PDB entry 3ZYR | X-ray diffraction, 1.65 A resolution | chains A and B

[Chain A (and B)]
Name: Lectin
From: Platypodium elegans
Notes: chain B of this document is another copy of the same molecule, construct and numbering; everything in this record applies to it too
Chain sequence (261 residues; row label = number of the first residue in the row):
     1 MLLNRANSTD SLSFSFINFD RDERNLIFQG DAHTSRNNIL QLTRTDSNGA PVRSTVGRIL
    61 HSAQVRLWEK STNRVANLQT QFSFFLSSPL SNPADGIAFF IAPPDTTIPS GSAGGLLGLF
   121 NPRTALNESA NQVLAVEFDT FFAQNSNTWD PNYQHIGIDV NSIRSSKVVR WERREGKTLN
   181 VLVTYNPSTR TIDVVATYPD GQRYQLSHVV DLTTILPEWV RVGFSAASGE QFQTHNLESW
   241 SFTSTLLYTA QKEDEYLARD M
Unresolved in the structure: 1-7, 248-261 (chain B: 1-7, 249-261)
Bound ions: Mn2+: Glu-137, Asp-139, Asp-150, His-155; Ca2+: Asp-139, Phe-141, Asn-147, Asp-150
Reported in the primary citation:
  - binding site for asparagine: Arg-221
  - binding site for N-acetylglucosamine: Asn-145
  - binding site for alpha-D-mannopyranose: Asp-95, Gly-115, Asn-147, Glu-230
  - post-translational modification sites: Asn-127 (proposed by the authors, not directly observed)

[Interface between chain A and chain B]
Contacting residue pairs (38; chain A residue first):
  Ser-8(A) with Ser-15(B), hydrogen bond; Ile-17(B)
  Thr-9(A) with Ser-15(B), hydrogen bond (backbone-side chain); Phe-16(B); Ile-17(B)
  Asp-10(A) with Ser-15(B); Phe-16(B); Ile-17(B), hydrogen bond (side chain-backbone); Asn-18(B)
  Ser-11(A) with Phe-14(B); Ser-15(B), hydrogen bond
  Leu-12(A) with Ser-13(B)
  Ser-13(A) with Leu-12(B); Ser-13(B), hydrogen bond (backbone-backbone)
  Phe-14(A) with Ser-11(B)
  Ser-15(A) with Thr-9(B), hydrogen bond (side chain-backbone); Asp-10(B); Ser-11(B), hydrogen bond
  Phe-16(A) with Asp-10(B)
  Ile-17(A) with Ser-8(B); Thr-9(B); Asp-10(B), hydrogen bond (backbone-side chain)
  Asn-18(A) with Asp-10(B)
  Asp-20(A) with Arg-66(B), salt bridge
  Asp-22(A) with Arg-66(B), salt bridge; Trp-219(B), hydrogen bond
  Glu-23(A) with Trp-219(B)
  Arg-24(A) with Gln-64(B), hydrogen bond; Trp-219(B)
  Asn-25(A) with Ala-63(B); Gln-64(B), hydrogen bond (side chain-backbone)
  Ala-63(A) with Asn-25(B)
  Gln-64(A) with Arg-24(B), hydrogen bond; Asn-25(B), hydrogen bond (backbone-side chain)
  Glu-69(A) with Asp-20(B)
  Trp-219(A) with Asp-22(B); Glu-23(B); Arg-24(B)
Interface residues without a listed pair, chain A (23 interface residues in all): Ser-62, Arg-66, Pro-104
Interface residues without a listed pair, chain B (24 interface residues in all): Ser-62, Glu-69, Arg-74, Pro-104

[Overview]
The interface between chain A and chain B involves 23 residues on one side and 24 on the other; the contacts
include 13 hydrogen bonds and 2 salt bridges. Polar contacts include Asp-20(A)/Arg-66(B), Asp-22(A)/Arg-66(B)
and Ser-8(A)/Ser-15(B). From the paper: a binding site for alpha-D-mannopyranose at Asp-95(A), Gly-115(A) and
Asn-147(A) among others; a binding site for asparagine at Arg-221(A).
Both chains are Lectin (Platypodium elegans). Entry 3ZYR (Structure of the lectin from Platypodium elegans in
complex with heptasaccharide) was determined by X-ray diffraction (same publication as 3ZVX).
